PDB entry 1OWS | X-ray diffraction, 2.30 A resolution | chains A and B

Chain A:
Molecule: Phospholipase A2
Source organism: Naja naja
Notes: EC 3.1.1.4
UniProtKB: P15445 (PA2_NAJNA); aligned to UniProt positions 1-117 over residues 1-119 (the alignment contains insertions or deletions, so no single offset holds)
Amino-acid sequence (118 residues; row label = number of the first residue in the row; note: 2 numbers in that range are skipped by the numbering (no residue carries them; nothing is unmodelled there)):
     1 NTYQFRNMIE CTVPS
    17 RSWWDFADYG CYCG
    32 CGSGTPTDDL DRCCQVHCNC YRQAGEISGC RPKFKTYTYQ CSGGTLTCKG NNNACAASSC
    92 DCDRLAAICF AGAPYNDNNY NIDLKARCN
Disulfides: Cys11-Cys72, Cys27-Cys119, Cys29-Cys45, Cys32-Cys49, Cys44-Cys100, Cys51-Cys93, Cys61-Cys86, Cys79-Cys91
Ion coordination: Zn2+ site 1: Asp24, Asn112 (shared with Asp24(B) of chain B); Zn2+ site 2: Gln71, Asn120
Ligand contacts: N-acetylglucosamine (NAG; 2-acetamido-2-deoxy-beta-D-glucopyranose): Thr2, Phe5, Arg6, Ile9, Trp19, Phe22, Tyr28, Cys29, Gly30, Cys32, Cys45, His48, Cys49, Lys64, Phe101
Swiss-Prot annotation at these positions:
  - binding site (Ca(2+)): Tyr28, Gly30, Gly33

Chain B:
Molecule: Phospholipase A2
Source organism: Naja naja
Notes: EC 3.1.1.4
UniProtKB: P15445 (PA2_NAJNA); aligned to UniProt positions 4-118 over residues 4-120 (the alignment contains insertions or deletions, so no single offset holds)
Amino-acid sequence (118 residues; each row starts with the number of its first residue; note: 2 numbers in that range are skipped by the numbering (no residue carries them; nothing is unmodelled there)):
     1 NIKQFNNMIE CTVPA
    17 RSWWDFADYG CYCGS
    33 GSGSPTDDLD RCCQTHDNCY GAGGGSTGCA PKSRTYTYQC SQGTLTCSGE NSACAATTCD
    93 CDRLAAICFA GAPYNDTNYN IDLKSRCQ
Disulfides: Cys11-Cys72, Cys27-Cys119, Cys29-Cys45, Cys44-Cys100, Cys51-Cys93, Cys61-Cys86, Cys79-Cys91
Ion coordination: Zn2+: Asp24 (shared with Asp24(A), Asn112(A) of chain A)
Swiss-Prot annotation at these positions:
  - binding site (Ca(2+)): Tyr28, Gly30, Gly33

How chain A and chain B interact:
Contacting residue pairs - 25 pairs, chain A then chain B:
  Ser18(A) - Lys116(B)
  Trp20(A) - Ser34(B)
  Trp20(A) - Lys116(B)
  Trp20(A) - Cys119(B)
  Trp20(A) - Gln120(B)
  Asp21(A) - Lys116(B)  salt bridge
  Asp24(A) - Asp24(B)
  Asp24(A) - Leu115(B)
  Ser34(A) - Trp20(B)
  Tyr111(A) - Asp114(B)  hydrogen bond
  Tyr111(A) - Lys116(B)
  Asn112(A) - Asp24(B)
  Asn112(A) - Asn112(B)  hydrogen bond
  Asn112(A) - Ile113(B)
  Asn112(A) - Asp114(B)
  Ile113(A) - Asn112(B)  hydrogen bond (backbone-side chain)
  Asp114(A) - Tyr111(B)  hydrogen bond
  Leu115(A) - Trp20(B)
  Leu115(A) - Asp24(B)
  Leu115(A) - Tyr111(B)
  Lys116(A) - Trp20(B)
  Lys116(A) - Asp21(B)  salt bridge
  Lys116(A) - Tyr111(B)  hydrogen bond (backbone-side chain)
  Cys119(A) - Trp20(B)
  Asn120(A) - Trp20(B)  hydrogen bond
Also at the interface, not in a pair above, chain A (15 interface residues in all): Ala23, Gly30
Also at the interface, not in a pair above, chain B (14 interface residues in all): Ser18, Gly30

In short:
15 residues of chain A face 14 of chain B across their interface; the contacts include 6 hydrogen bonds and 2
salt bridges. Polar contacts include Asp21(A)-Lys116(B), Lys116(A)-Asp21(B) and Tyr111(A)-Asp114(B). Chain A
binds N-acetylglucosamine.
Chain A is Phospholipase A2 and chain B is Phospholipase A2, both from Naja naja; the structure, Crystal
structure of a C49 Phospholipase A2 from Indian cobra reveals carbohydrate binding in the hydrophobic ..., was
determined by X-ray diffraction.
